Entry 8YGN (electron microscopy, 4.27 A resolution (low resolution: residue-level contacts below are approximate; hydrogen-bond / salt-bridge calls are withheld)); this record covers chains C and A of the 6 polymer chains in the assembly.

[Chain C]
Name: SPR
From: Bacillus subtilis A29
UniProtKB: A0A162TY69 (A0A162TY69_BACIU); residue numbers follow UniProt; this construct covers 1-264
Chain sequence (264 residues; numbered 1 to 264; the number before each row is that of its first residue):
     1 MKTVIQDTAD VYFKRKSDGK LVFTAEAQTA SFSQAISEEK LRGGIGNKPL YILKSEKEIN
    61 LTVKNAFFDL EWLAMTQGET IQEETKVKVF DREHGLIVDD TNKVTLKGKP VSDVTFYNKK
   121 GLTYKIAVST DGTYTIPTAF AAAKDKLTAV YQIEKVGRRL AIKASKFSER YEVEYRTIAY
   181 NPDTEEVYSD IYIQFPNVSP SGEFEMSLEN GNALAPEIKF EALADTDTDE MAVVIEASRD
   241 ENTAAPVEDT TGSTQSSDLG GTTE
Unresolved in the structure: 79-167, 241-264

[Chain A]
Name: SIR2-like domain-containing protein
From: Bacillus subtilis A29
UniProtKB: D4G637 (D4G637_BACNB); residue numbers follow UniProt; this construct covers 1-1005
Chain sequence (1005 residues; numbered 1 to 1005; the number before each row is that of its first residue):
     1 MVKVDLESKR YGEKLKEVFL MLDNNVVECI KEITESSRNG KLVFFVGAGV STLSDYPQWW
    61 RLVDKYHEEL YGSPKKGNYS SDEYLRIPQI FYNVKGEMAF DGILKDFFQV DKPTNPIHDK
   121 ILAMNPAHVI TTNYDNLIDT ACWKRGKYFS VISAEEDVAN ATSSRYLLKV AGDFRKGFKG
   181 ENVVLKEDDY LNYDQNYPLI SNLMKTIIAT HTIVFIGYGL GDYNINMLLN WVRKLQKDSF
   241 HKPFFIRTDP SPIENETLIY YENKGLRIID AASLIDSNEY DYLERYSAVM DLLIESQENK
   301 FITKDDEVID YIYGKISPLF ALQYIRKIDL KHVFEYDYHF EVNGTVVRHK NKGFGYMERF
   361 FELKESCDER SKLSKKQYER FNALFNFFEK NGVICMAKDA GTLNTSIEIN SLAYHGKYDV
   421 MKKFIEEQSV SIEDDYKKAF FLACLGRWEE SYDLYSNIIL NSIDESNGCV YYLSQINRYR
   481 IYQSITQAVT QFNGLGLLTF GRHYKPFTDE FLARIEREMT NFNIDDLFNG MPFEFQKKYK
   541 ILEFLSDNQF LYDDTVKLFE LTNKVRSEMS EGSYSFGMSS DIVVLLRLYD NLRFLYENCL
   601 WSVSFHEFHQ YIRNSMSLLI EKAEYERTRD IDELGFSFFG KKSGFFMEYY DFVNISRHFK
   661 IDDIKNLERS CSIDKIRFGE QEKIEEYLVG IAEEITKQFS ANGMNVVFYT QFISEAKAAL
   721 YFAKYVKLSE EGLGKIVKAL LFYFPERDLD IGKRYVWLER LTKCNELPKS IISIIDDFLV
   781 LQAEKHIDQN YSEVSSNGLY SRDYGALIKH FEKNFISKRL SEITLCLTQD KQKQIDFLFK
   841 LLPLLSTNAK SHLLSFKSVE NINDLMNGIR IGLIDEFTPE HEELIIEYLE TRKVNYIVEK
   901 EKGIQTFSSN DYMSTFGIWY FLEEINNSKM EEFIGMDDQY DFFVDPENFD YKKFIPSWLK
   961 NYNDKLLGKI AGNKHMKHHV IEVLKERVKN SNDKRYLEIL MNYFI
Unresolved in the structure: 1-22
Differences from the reference sequence: engineered mutation A171 (His in D4G637)
From the paper describing this entry:
  - catalytic residues: S51, N133, D135 (by similarity / conservation)
  - mutagenesis - N133A/H171A, H171A: abolished catalytic activity on SPR TTP
  - mutagenesis - H171A: increased growth in response to TTP

[Chain C / chain A interface]
Contacting residue pairs (40):
  M1(C) with N404(A); T405(A); S406(A)
  K2(C) with T405(A); S406(A); I407(A); Y650(A)
  T3(C) with T405(A); I407(A)
  V4(C) with N404(A); T405(A); I582(A); L586(A)
  I5(C) with L403(A); N404(A)
  Q6(C) with T402(A); L403(A); N404(A)
  D7(C) with F576(A); G577(A)
  Q28(C) with F576(A); M578(A)
  T29(C) with S575(A); F576(A)
  A30(C) with Y574(A); F576(A)
  S31(C) with S573(A); Y574(A)
  F32(C) with S573(A); Y574(A); L634(A)
  Q34(C) with E633(A)
  T177(C) with F638(A)
  A179(C) with S637(A)
  D183(C) with K641(A)
  I191(C) with F638(A)
  G211(C) with H349(A)
  N212(C) with H349(A)
  A213(C) with H339(A)
  E236(C) with S637(A)
Other interface residues (no listed pair), chain C (27 interface residues in all): T8, A9, A27, S33, P182, I193
Other interface residues (no listed pair), chain A (24 interface residues in all): E571, D632

[In short]
27 residues of chain C and 24 residues of chain A are in contact. From the paper: catalytic residues S51(A),
N133(A) and D135(A); N133A/H171A and H171A of chain A abolish catalytic activity on SPR TTP.
Here chain C is SPR and chain A is SIR2-like domain-containing protein, both from Bacillus subtilis A29. Entry
8YGN (The Dimer Structure of DSR2-SPR with NAD) was determined by electron microscopy together with 8YGC,
8YGF, 8YGK, 8YGO and 8YGP from the same study.
